4Z4H - chains A and B of the 3 polymer chains in the assembly; structure by X-ray diffraction, 2.50 A resolution.

Chain A:
Name: Protein argonaute-2
From: Homo sapiens
Notes: EC 3.1.26.-
Reference sequence: Q9UKV8 (AGO2_HUMAN); numbering as in UniProt (aligned over 1-859)
Amino-acid sequence (859 residues; row label = number of the first residue in the row):
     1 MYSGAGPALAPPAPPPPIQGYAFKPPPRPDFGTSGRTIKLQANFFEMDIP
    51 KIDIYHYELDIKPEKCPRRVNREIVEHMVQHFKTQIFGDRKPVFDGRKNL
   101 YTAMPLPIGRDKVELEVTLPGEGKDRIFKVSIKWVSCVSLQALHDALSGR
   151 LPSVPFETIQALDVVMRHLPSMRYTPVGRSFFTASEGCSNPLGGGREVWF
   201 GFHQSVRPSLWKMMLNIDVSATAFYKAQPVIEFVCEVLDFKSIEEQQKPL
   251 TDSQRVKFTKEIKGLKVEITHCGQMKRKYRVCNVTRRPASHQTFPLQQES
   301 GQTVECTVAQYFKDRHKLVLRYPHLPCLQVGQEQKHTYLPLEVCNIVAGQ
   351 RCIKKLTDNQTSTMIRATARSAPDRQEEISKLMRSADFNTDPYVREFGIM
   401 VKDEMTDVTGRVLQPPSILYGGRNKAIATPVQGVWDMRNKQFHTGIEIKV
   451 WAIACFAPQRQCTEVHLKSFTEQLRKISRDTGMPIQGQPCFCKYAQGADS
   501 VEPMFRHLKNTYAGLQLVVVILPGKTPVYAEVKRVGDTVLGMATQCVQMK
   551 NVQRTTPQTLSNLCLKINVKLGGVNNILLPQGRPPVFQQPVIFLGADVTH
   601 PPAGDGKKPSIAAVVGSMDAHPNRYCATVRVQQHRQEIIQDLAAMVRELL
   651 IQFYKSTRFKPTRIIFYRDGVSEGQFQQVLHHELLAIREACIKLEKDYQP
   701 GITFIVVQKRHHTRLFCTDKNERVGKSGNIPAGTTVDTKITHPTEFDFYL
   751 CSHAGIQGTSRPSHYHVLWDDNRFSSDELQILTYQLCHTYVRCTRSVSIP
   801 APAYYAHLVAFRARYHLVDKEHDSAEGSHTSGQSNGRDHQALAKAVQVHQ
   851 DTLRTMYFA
Disordered / not traced: 1-21, 89, 121-126, 270-275, 297-305, 822-835
Sequence notes: engineered mutation Asp-387 (Ser in Q9UKV8), Thr-481 (Ala in Q9UKV8)
Curated features (UniProtKB/Swiss-Prot):
  - region: Tyr-311 to His-316 (Interaction with guide RNA), Phe-587 to Pro-590 (Interaction with GW182 family members), Leu-650 to Lys-660 (Interaction with GW182 family members), Lys-709, Arg-710 (Interaction with guide RNA), His-753 to Arg-761 (Interaction with guide RNA), Tyr-790 to Arg-812 (Interaction with guide RNA)
  - binding site (a divalent metal cation): Asp-597, Asp-669, His-807
  - modified residue: Tyr-2 (3'-nitrotyrosine), Pro-700 (4-hydroxyproline), Ser-824 (Phosphoserine), Ser-828 (Phosphoserine), Ser-831 (Phosphoserine), Ser-834 (Phosphoserine)
  - natural variant: Leu-192 (L192P: In LESKRES), Gly-201 (G201C: In LESKRES; G201V: In LESKRES), His-203 (H203Q: In LESKRES), Thr-357 (T357M: In LESKRES), Met-364 (M364T: In LESKRES), Ala-367 (A367P: In LESKRES), Gly-573 (G573S: In LESKRES), Gly-733 (G733R: In LESKRES), Cys-751 (C751Y: In LESKRES), Ser-760 (S760R: In LESKRES)
  - mutagenesis: Leu-140 (L140W: No effect), Phe-470 (F470V: No effect on miRNA-binding or target mRNA cleavage. Abrogates binding to the 7-methylguanosine cap of mRNA and prevents inhibition of translation. Abolishes interaction with TNRC6C ...), Phe-505 (F505V: No effect on miRNA-binding or target mRNA cleavage. Abrogates binding to the 7-methylguanosine cap of mRNA and prevents inhibition of translation and abolishes interaction with TNRC6C ...), Lys-533 (K533A: Impairs RNA cleavage), Gln-545 (Q545A: Impairs RNA cleavage), Lys-570 (K570A: Impairs RNA cleavage), Asp-597 (D597A: Abrogates RNA cleavage but does not affect binding to siRNA or translational repression), Gln-633 (Q633A: No effect; Q633R: Abrogates RNA cleavage. Binds siRNA), His-634 (H634P/A: Abrogates RNA cleavage. Binds siRNA), Asp-669 (D669A: Abrogates RNA cleavage but does not affect binding to siRNA), Glu-673 (E673A: Impairs RNA cleavage; E673G: No effect on RNA cleavage), Phe-676 (F676A/I/M/R/Y: Impairs RNA cleavage; F676V: Abrogates RNA cleavage), 6 further mutagenesis entries in UniProt
Metal / ion sites: Mg2+: Asp-597, Val-598
Residues lining bound ligands:
  - phenol (IPH), molecule 1: Gly-536, Asp-537, Gly-541, Met-542, Ala-543, Thr-544, Lys-570, Asp-851, Thr-852, Thr-855, Tyr-857
  - phenol (IPH), molecule 2: Phe-587, Gln-589, Pro-590, Val-591, Asp-619, Ala-620, Phe-653, Thr-657, Phe-659
  - phenol (IPH), molecule 3: Leu-650, Ile-651, Tyr-654, Lys-660, Pro-661, Leu-694, Glu-695, Tyr-698
  - phenol (IPH), molecule 4: Arg-688, Tyr-698, Gln-699, Pro-700, Ile-702, Trp-769, Asp-771
What the authors report for this chain:
  - mutagenesis - A481T: decreased binding to t1A
  - mutagenesis - A481T: unchanged binding to t1G

Chain B:
Molecule: 21-nt RNA strand
Sequence (21 nucleotides; numbered 1 to 21; the number before each row is that of its first residue):
     1 UUCACAUUGCCCAAGUCUCUU
Disordered / not traced: 19
Metal / ion sites: Mg2+ near A13 (its only coordinating residue here)

Chain A / chain B interface:
Contacting residue pairs - 91 pairs, chain A then chain B:
  Lys-65(A) / C17(B)  sugar contact
  Pro-67(A) / U16(B)  phosphate contact
  Pro-67(A) / C17(B)  base contact
  Arg-68(A) / A14(B)  salt bridge to the phosphate
  Arg-68(A) / G15(B)  salt bridge to the phosphate
  Arg-68(A) / U16(B)  phosphate contact
  Val-70(A) / C17(B)  base contact
  Arg-97(A) / A14(B)  salt bridge to the phosphate
  Arg-97(A) / G15(B)  salt bridge to the phosphate
  Val-177(A) / A14(B)  sugar contact
  Gly-178(A) / A13(B)  base contact
  Gly-178(A) / A14(B)  hydrogen bond to the sugar
  Arg-179(A) / C12(B)  hydrogen bond to the base
  Arg-179(A) / A13(B)  hydrogen bond to the sugar
  Lys-278(A) / C17(B)  base contact
  Phe-294(A) / U21(B)  base contact
  Tyr-311(A) / U21(B)  hydrogen bond to the phosphate
  Phe-312(A) / U21(B)  phosphate contact
  His-316(A) / U21(B)  salt bridge to the phosphate
  His-336(A) / U21(B)  hydrogen bond to the base
  Thr-337(A) / U20(B)  sugar contact
  Thr-337(A) / U21(B)  sugar contact
  Tyr-338(A) / U21(B)  hydrogen bond to the sugar
  Ile-365(A) / U7(B)  base contact
  Arg-375(A) / U7(B)  salt bridge to the phosphate
  Leu-522(A) / U1(B)  base contact
  Gly-524(A) / U1(B)  hydrogen bond to the base
  Lys-525(A) / U1(B)  base contact
  Thr-526(A) / U1(B)  hydrogen bond to the base
  Tyr-529(A) / U1(B)  stacking on the base
  Lys-533(A) / U1(B)  salt bridge to the phosphate
  Gln-545(A) / U1(B)  hydrogen bond to the phosphate
  Cys-546(A) / U1(B)  hydrogen bond to the phosphate
  Val-547(A) / U1(B)  phosphate contact
  Val-547(A) / U2(B)  phosphate contact
  Gln-548(A) / U1(B)  hydrogen bond to the sugar
  Gln-548(A) / U2(B)  hydrogen bond to the phosphate
  Asn-551(A) / U2(B)  hydrogen bond to the phosphate
  Thr-559(A) / U2(B)  base contact
  Asn-562(A) / U2(B)  hydrogen bond to the base
  Asn-562(A) / C3(B)  sugar contact
  Leu-563(A) / U2(B)  sugar contact
  Lys-566(A) / U1(B)  salt bridge to the phosphate
  Lys-566(A) / U2(B)  phosphate contact
  Lys-566(A) / C3(B)  salt bridge to the phosphate
  Lys-570(A) / U1(B)  salt bridge to the phosphate
  Val-598(A) / C10(B)  base contact
  Thr-599(A) / C10(B)  base contact
  His-600(A) / C10(B)  hydrogen bond to the base
  His-600(A) / C11(B)  hydrogen bond to the sugar
  Pro-601(A) / C10(B)  sugar contact
  Pro-602(A) / G9(B)  sugar contact
  Ala-603(A) / G9(B)  hydrogen bond to the sugar
  Ala-603(A) / C10(B)  phosphate contact
  Arg-635(A) / C10(B)  sugar contact
  Arg-635(A) / C11(B)  salt bridge to the phosphate
  Glu-637(A) / C11(B)  sugar contact
  Gly-670(A) / C11(B)  base contact
  Ser-672(A) / C11(B)  hydrogen bond to the base
  Ser-672(A) / C12(B)  sugar contact
  Gly-674(A) / C12(B)  sugar contact
  Gln-675(A) / C11(B)  hydrogen bond to the sugar
  Gln-675(A) / C12(B)  sugar contact
  Lys-709(A) / A6(B)  salt bridge to the phosphate
  Arg-710(A) / U8(B)  hydrogen bond to the base
  Arg-710(A) / G9(B)  hydrogen bond to the base
  Arg-710(A) / C10(B)  base contact
  Arg-714(A) / U7(B)  salt bridge to the phosphate
  His-753(A) / C5(B)  hydrogen bond to the phosphate
  His-753(A) / A6(B)  salt bridge to the phosphate
  Ala-754(A) / C5(B)  sugar contact
  Ile-756(A) / C5(B)  hydrogen bond to the sugar
  Gln-757(A) / C5(B)  sugar contact
  Gln-757(A) / A6(B)  hydrogen bond to the sugar
  Thr-759(A) / A6(B)  sugar contact
  Ser-760(A) / A6(B)  phosphate contact
  Arg-761(A) / A6(B)  hydrogen bond to the phosphate
  Arg-761(A) / U7(B)  salt bridge to the phosphate
  Arg-761(A) / U8(B)  salt bridge to the phosphate
  Tyr-790(A) / A4(B)  hydrogen bond to the phosphate
  Arg-792(A) / C3(B)  salt bridge to the phosphate
  Arg-792(A) / A4(B)  salt bridge to the phosphate
  Cys-793(A) / C3(B)  sugar contact
  Cys-793(A) / A4(B)  sugar contact
  Arg-795(A) / A4(B)  hydrogen bond to the sugar
  Val-797(A) / A4(B)  phosphate contact
  Val-797(A) / C5(B)  phosphate contact
  Ser-798(A) / C5(B)  hydrogen bond to the phosphate
  Tyr-804(A) / A4(B)  phosphate contact
  Tyr-804(A) / C5(B)  hydrogen bond to the phosphate
  Arg-812(A) / U1(B)  salt bridge to the phosphate
Interface residues without a listed pair, chain A (81 interface residues in all): Cys-66, Pro-176, Tyr-279, Arg-280, Pro-295, Leu-296, Val-308, Leu-339, Arg-351, Thr-544, Gln-558, Val-671, Gly-755, Gly-758, Phe-811, Tyr-815, Ala-859

Summary:
81 residues of chain A face 19 of chain B across their interface; the contacts include 29 hydrogen bonds, 19
salt bridges and 1 aromatic stacking contact. Polar pairs include Arg-179(A)/C12(B), His-336(A)/U21(B) and
Gly-524(A)/U1(B). From the paper: A481T of chain A reduces binding to t1A; A481T of chain A leaves binding to
t1G unchanged.
Here chain A is Protein argonaute-2 (Homo sapiens) and chain B is a 21-nt RNA strand. Entry 4Z4H (Human
Argonaute2 A481T Mutant Bound to t1-A Target RNA) was determined by X-ray diffraction together with 4Z4C,
4Z4D, 4Z4E, 4Z4F, 4Z4G and 4Z4I from the same study.
